PDB entry 6MLR | electron microscopy, 4.20 A resolution (low resolution: residue-level contacts below are approximate; hydrogen-bond / salt-bridge calls are withheld) | chains A and B of the 3 polymer chains in the assembly

Chain A:
Protein: Tubulin alpha-1A chain
Organism: Sus scrofa
UniProt: P02550 (TBA1A_PIG); numbering as in UniProt (aligned over 1-451)
Sequence (451 residues; row label = number of the first residue in the row):
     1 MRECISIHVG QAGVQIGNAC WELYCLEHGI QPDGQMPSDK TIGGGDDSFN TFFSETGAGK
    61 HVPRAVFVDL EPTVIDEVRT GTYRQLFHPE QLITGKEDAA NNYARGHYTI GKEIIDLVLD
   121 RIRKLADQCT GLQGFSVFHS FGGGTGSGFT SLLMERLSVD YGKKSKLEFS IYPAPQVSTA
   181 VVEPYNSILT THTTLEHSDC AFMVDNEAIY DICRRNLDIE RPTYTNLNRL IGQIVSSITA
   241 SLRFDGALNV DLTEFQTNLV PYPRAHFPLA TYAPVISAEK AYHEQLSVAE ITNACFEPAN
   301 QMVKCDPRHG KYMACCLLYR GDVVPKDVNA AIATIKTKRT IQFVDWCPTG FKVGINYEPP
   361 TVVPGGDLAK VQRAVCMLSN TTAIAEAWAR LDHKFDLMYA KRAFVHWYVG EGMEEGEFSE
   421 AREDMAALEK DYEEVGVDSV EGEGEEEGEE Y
Disordered / not traced: 1, 34-60, 440-451
Swiss-Prot annotation at these positions:
  - active site: E254
  - binding site (GTP): G10, Q11, A12, Q15, E71, A99, S140, G143, G144, T145, G146, T179, E183, N206, Y224, N228, L252
  - binding site (Mg(2+)): E71
  - site: Y451 (Involved in polymerization)
  - modified residue: K40 (N6-acetyllysine), Y282 (3'-nitrotyrosine), S439 (Phosphoserine), E443 (5-glutamyl polyglutamate), E445 (5-glutamyl polyglutamate), Y451 (3'-nitrotyrosine)
  - natural variant: A265 (A265G; A265I), T271 to A273 (sequence variant, change not given here)

Chain B:
Protein: Tubulin beta chain
Organism: Sus scrofa
UniProt: P02554 (TBB_PIG); the author numbering skips numbers that UniProt does not, so the offset changes along the chain: 1-44 = UniProt 1-44; 47-360 = UniProt 45-358; 369-455 = UniProt 359-445
Sequence (445 residues; each row starts with the number of its first residue; note: 10 numbers in that range are skipped by the numbering (no residue carries them; nothing is unmodelled there)):
     1 MREIVHIQAG QCGNQIGAKF WEVISDEHGI DPTGSYHGDS DLQL
    47 ERINVYYNEA AGNKYVPRAI LVDLEPGTMD SVRSGPFGQI FRPDNFVFGQ SGAGNNWAKG
   107 HYTEGAELVD SVLDVVRKES ESCDCLQGFQ LTHSLGGGTG SGMGTLLISK IREEYPDRIM
   167 NTFSVVPSPK VSDTVVEPYN ATLSVHQLVE NTDETYCIDN EALYDICFRT LKLTTPTYGD
   227 LNHLVSATMS GVTTCLRFPG QLNADLRKLA VNMVPFPRLH FFMPGFAPLT SRGSQQYRAL
   287 TVPELTQQMF DAKNMMAACD PRHGRYLTVA AVFRGRMSMK EVDEQMLNVQ NKNSSYFVEW
   347 IPNNVKTAVC DIPP
   369 RGLKMSATFI GNSTAIQELF KRISEQFTAM FRRKAFLHWY TGEGMDEMEF TEAESNMNDL
   429 VSEYQQYQDA TADEQGEFEE EGEEDEA
Disordered / not traced: 1, 438-455
Swiss-Prot annotation at these positions:
  - motif: M1 to I4 (MREI motif)
  - binding site (GTP): Q11, E71, S140, G144, T145, G146, N206, N228
  - binding site (Mg(2+)): E71
  - modified residue: S40 (Phosphoserine), K60 (N6-acetyllysine), S174 (Phosphoserine), T287 (Phosphothreonine), T292 (Phosphothreonine), R320 (Omega-N-methylarginine), E448 (5-glutamyl polyglutamate)
  - cross-link (Glycyl lysine isopeptide (Lys-Gly)): K60 (interchain with G-Cter in ubiquitin), K326 (interchain with G-Cter in ubiquitin)

Chain A / chain B interface:
Pairs across the interface (59):
  Q11(A) - G246(B)
  Q11(A) - Q247(B)
  Q11(A) - L248(B)
  Q11(A) - N249(B)
  Q15(A) - Q247(B)
  E71(A) - R2(B)
  T73(A) - N249(B)
  E77(A) - P245(B)
  T80(A) - E47(B)
  K96(A) - D130(B)
  D98(A) - Q133(B)
  D98(A) - R253(B)
  A99(A) - R2(B)
  N101(A) - K254(B)
  N102(A) - V257(B)
  R105(A) - R253(B)
  Q176(A) - L333(B)
  Q176(A) - Q336(B)
  V177(A) - D329(B)
  S178(A) - N349(B)
  T179(A) - L248(B)
  T179(A) - N349(B)
  T179(A) - V351(B)
  T179(A) - K352(B)
  T179(A) - T353(B)
  A180(A) - N349(B)
  A180(A) - K352(B)
  V181(A) - N258(B)
  V181(A) - V351(B)
  V181(A) - K352(B)
  Y210(A) - M325(B)
  Y210(A) - K326(B)
  R214(A) - K326(B)
  R221(A) - R322(B)
  P222(A) - S324(B)
  P222(A) - K326(B)
  Y224(A) - Q247(B)
  Y224(A) - M325(B)
  K394(A) - P348(B)
  L397(A) - W346(B)
  M398(A) - W346(B)
  M398(A) - I347(B)
  M398(A) - P348(B)
  K401(A) - F262(B)
  K401(A) - W346(B)
  K401(A) - D437(B)
  R402(A) - F262(B)
  A403(A) - P261(B)
  A403(A) - F262(B)
  F404(A) - N258(B)
  F404(A) - V260(B)
  F404(A) - P261(B)
  H406(A) - V260(B)
  H406(A) - P261(B)
  H406(A) - F262(B)
  H406(A) - P263(B)
  W407(A) - A256(B)
  W407(A) - V257(B)
  W407(A) - V260(B)
Other interface residues (no listed pair), chain A (37 interface residues in all): V74, V182, E183, E220, T223
Other interface residues (no listed pair), chain B (38 interface residues in all): F244, D251, T314, E327, D357

In short:
37 residues of chain A and 38 residues of chain B are in contact. UniProt lists active-site residue E254(A),
17 GTP-binding residues and Mg2+-binding residue E71(A) on chain A; 8 GTP-binding residues on chain B.
Here chain A is Tubulin alpha-1A chain and chain B is Tubulin beta chain, both from Sus scrofa. Entry 6MLR
(Cryo-EM structure of microtubule-bound Kif7 in the AMPPNP state) was determined by electron microscopy
together with 6MLQ from the same study.
